5FB7 - chains C and D of the 4 polymer chains in the assembly; structure by X-ray diffraction, 1.50 A resolution.

[Chain C (and D)]
Name: Envelope glycoprotein
Source organism: Talaromyces marneffei PM1
Notes: chain D of this document is another copy of the same molecule, construct and numbering; everything in this record applies to it too
Reference sequence: A0A093VKV7 (A0A093VKV7_TALMA); residues 3-157 here correspond to UniProt positions 188-342 (UniProt number = residue number + 185)
Chain sequence (155 residues; each row starts with the number of its first residue):
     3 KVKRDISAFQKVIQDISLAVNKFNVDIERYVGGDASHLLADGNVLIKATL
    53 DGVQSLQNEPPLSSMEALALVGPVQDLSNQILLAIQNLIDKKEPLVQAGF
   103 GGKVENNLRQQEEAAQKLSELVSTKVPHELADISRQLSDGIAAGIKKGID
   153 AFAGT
Residues lining bound ligands:
  - arachidonic acid (ACD), molecule 1: Phe11, Val14, Ile15, Ile18, Leu58, Leu64, Ala69, Leu72, Val73, Val76, Leu79, Leu120, Ser121, Val124, Val128, Leu132, Ile135, Ser136, Leu139, Ser140, Ile143
  - arachidonic acid (ACD), molecule 2: Ile18, Phe25, Leu40, Leu41, Gly44, Leu47, Thr51, Ile83, Ile87, Leu90, Val106, Asn109, Leu110, Gln113, Ala117, Leu120, Ser121, Val124, Ser140, Ile143, Ile147
From the paper describing this entry:
  - binding site for arachidonic acid: Phe11, Thr51, Leu72, Val76, Leu79, Ile83, Ser121, Val124, Ser136, Ser140, Ile147
  - mutagenesis - V124D (3,800 nM), I147A: decreased binding to arachidonic acid

[Interface between chain C and chain D]
Residue-residue contacts - 19 pairs, chain C then chain D:
  Gln59(C) - Gln59(D)
  Asn60(C) - Glu122(D)  hydrogen bond
  Asn60(C) - Thr126(D)
  Glu61(C) - Thr126(D)
  Pro62(C) - Ser125(D)
  Pro63(C) - Pro63(D)  hydrophobic
  Pro63(C) - Ser125(D)
  Pro63(C) - Thr126(D)
  Pro63(C) - Lys127(D)
  Pro63(C) - Val128(D)
  Ser125(C) - Pro62(D)
  Ser125(C) - Pro63(D)
  Thr126(C) - Asn60(D)
  Thr126(C) - Glu61(D)
  Thr126(C) - Pro63(D)
  Thr126(C) - Lys127(D)
  Lys127(C) - Pro63(D)
  Lys127(C) - Thr126(D)
  Val128(C) - Pro63(D)
Other interface residues (no listed pair), chain C (10 interface residues in all): Glu122

[In short]
Chain C and chain D each contribute 10 residues to their interface; the contacts include 1 hydrogen bond. The
hydrogen-bonded pair is Asn60(C)-Glu122(D). Chain C binds arachidonic acid. The paper reports a binding site
for arachidonic acid at Phe11(C), Thr51(C) and Leu72(C) among others; V124D and I147A of chain C reduce
binding to arachidonic acid.
Chain C and chain D are both Envelope glycoprotein (Talaromyces marneffei PM1); the structure, Ligand binding
domain 2 of Penicillium marneffei MP1 protein complexed with multiple arachidonic acids, was determined by
X-ray diffraction together with 5CSD from the same study.
